Entry 1VBC (X-ray diffraction, 2.80 A resolution); this record covers chains 2 and 4 of the 5 polymer chains in the assembly.

# Chain 2
Molecule: Poliovirus type 3
Source organism: Poliovirus type 3 (strains P3/LEON/37 AND P3/LEON 12A[1]B)
Reference sequence: P03302 (POLG_POL3L); residues 1-271 here correspond to UniProt positions 69-339 (UniProt number = residue number + 68)
Sequence (271 residues; each row starts with the number of its first residue):
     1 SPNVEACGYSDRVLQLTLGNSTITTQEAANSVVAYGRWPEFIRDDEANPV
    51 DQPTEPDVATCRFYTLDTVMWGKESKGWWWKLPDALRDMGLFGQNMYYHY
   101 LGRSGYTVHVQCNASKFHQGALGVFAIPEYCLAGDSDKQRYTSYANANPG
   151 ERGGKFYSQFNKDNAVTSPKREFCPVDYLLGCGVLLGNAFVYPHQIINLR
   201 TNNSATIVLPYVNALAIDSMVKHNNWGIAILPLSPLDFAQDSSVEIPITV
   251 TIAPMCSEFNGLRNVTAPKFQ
Disordered / not traced: 1-5

# Chain 4
Molecule: Poliovirus type 3
Source organism: Poliovirus type 3 (strains P3/LEON/37 AND P3/LEON 12A[1]B)
Reference sequence: P03302 (POLG_POL3L); residues 2-69 here correspond to UniProt positions 1-68 (UniProt number = residue number - 1)
Sequence (68 residues; row label = number of the first residue in the row):
     2 GAQVSSQKVGAHENSNRAYGGSTINYTTINYYKDSASNAASKQDYSQDPS
    52 KFTEPLKDVLIKTAPALN
Disordered / not traced: 17-22

# How chain 2 and chain 4 interact
Residue-residue contacts (19):
  Ser10(2) with Asn69(4), hydrogen bond (side chain-backbone)
  Asp11(2) with Asp59(4); Leu61(4); Ala67(4); Asn69(4), hydrogen bond (backbone-backbone)
  Arg12(2) with Leu68(4); Asn69(4)
  Ala29(2) with Leu68(4), hydrophobic
  Asn30(2) with Leu57(4); Asp59(4), hydrogen bond (side chain-backbone)
  Ser31(2) with Leu57(4); Lys58(4), hydrogen bond (backbone-backbone)
  Val32(2) with Pro56(4); Leu57(4), hydrophobic
  Val33(2) with Pro56(4), hydrogen bond (backbone-backbone)
  Tyr35(2) with Lys52(4); Phe53(4), hydrophobic
  Trp38(2) with Lys58(4)
  Thr201(2) with Leu68(4)
Interface residues without a listed pair, chain 2 (13 interface residues in all): Ala28, Gly36

# In short
13 residues of chain 2 and 10 residues of chain 4 are in contact; the contacts include 5 hydrogen bonds. Polar
pairs include Ser10(2)-Asn69(4), Asp11(2)-Asn69(4) and Asn30(2)-Asp59(4).
Chain 2 is Poliovirus type 3 and chain 4 is Poliovirus type 3, both from Poliovirus type 3 (strains P3/LEON/37
AND P3/LEON 12A[1]B); the structure, Poliovirus (type 3, sabin strain) (P3/sabin, P3/leon/12A(1)B) complexed
with R77975, was determined by X-ray diffraction (same publication as 1VBA, 1VBB, 1VBD and 1VBE).
